7GUS - chains A and D; structure by X-ray diffraction, 1.75 A resolution.

# Chain A
Protein: B-cell lymphoma 6 protein
From: Homo sapiens
Reference sequence: P41182 (BCL6_HUMAN); numbering as in UniProt (aligned over 5-129)
Amino-acid sequence (128 residues; row label = number of the first residue in the row):
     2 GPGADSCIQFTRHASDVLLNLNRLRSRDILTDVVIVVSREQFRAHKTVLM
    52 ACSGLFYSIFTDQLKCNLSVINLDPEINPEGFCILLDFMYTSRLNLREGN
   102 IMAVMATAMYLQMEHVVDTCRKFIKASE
Disordered / not traced: 2-5
Construct notes: expression tag (2-4)
Residues lining bound ligands: A1ACA (5-[(5-bromo-2-chloropyrimidin-4-yl)amino]-1,3-dihydro-2H-indol-2-one): Asn21, Arg24, Leu25, Met51, Ala52, Cys53, Ser54, Gly55, Tyr58, Gln113, Met114, Glu115

# Chain D
Protein: WVIP tetrapeptide
Amino-acid sequence (6 residues; row label = number of the first residue in the row; numbering starts at 0):
     0 XWVIPA
Modified residues: ACE (acetyl group) at position 0

# Chain A / chain D interface
Pairs across the interface (11):
  Cys8(A) with Pro4(D)
  Ile9(A) with Trp1(D), hydrophobic; Val2(D)
  Gln10(A) with ACE_0(D); Trp1(D); Val2(D), hydrogen bond (backbone-backbone); Pro4(D)
  Phe11(A) with ACE_0(D); Trp1(D)
  Thr12(A) with ACE_0(D), hydrogen bond (backbone-backbone); Val2(D)
Also at the interface, not in a pair above, chain D (5 interface residues in all): Ile3

# Summary
Chain A and chain D each contribute 5 residues to their interface, with 2 hydrogen bonds. The backbones
hydrogen-bond at Gln10(A)-Val2(D) and Thr12(A)-ACE_0(D). Chain A binds compound A1ACA.
Here chain A is B-cell lymphoma 6 protein (Homo sapiens) and chain D is WVIP tetrapeptide. Entry 7GUS (Crystal
Structure of B-cell lymphoma 6 protein BTB domain in complex with ligand 2 at 1.25 ...) was determined by
X-ray diffraction (same publication as 7GUD, 7GUE, 7GUF, 7GUG, 7GUH, 7GUI and 126 further entries).
